Entry 2GTT (X-ray diffraction, 3.49 A resolution); this record covers chains D and W of the 24 polymer chains in the assembly.

# Chain D
Molecule: Nucleoprotein
Source organism: Lyssavirus rabies
UniProt: A8VR20 (A8VR20_9RHAB); residues 1-450 here = UniProt positions 1-450
Amino-acid sequence (450 residues; numbered 1 to 450; the number before each row is that of its first residue):
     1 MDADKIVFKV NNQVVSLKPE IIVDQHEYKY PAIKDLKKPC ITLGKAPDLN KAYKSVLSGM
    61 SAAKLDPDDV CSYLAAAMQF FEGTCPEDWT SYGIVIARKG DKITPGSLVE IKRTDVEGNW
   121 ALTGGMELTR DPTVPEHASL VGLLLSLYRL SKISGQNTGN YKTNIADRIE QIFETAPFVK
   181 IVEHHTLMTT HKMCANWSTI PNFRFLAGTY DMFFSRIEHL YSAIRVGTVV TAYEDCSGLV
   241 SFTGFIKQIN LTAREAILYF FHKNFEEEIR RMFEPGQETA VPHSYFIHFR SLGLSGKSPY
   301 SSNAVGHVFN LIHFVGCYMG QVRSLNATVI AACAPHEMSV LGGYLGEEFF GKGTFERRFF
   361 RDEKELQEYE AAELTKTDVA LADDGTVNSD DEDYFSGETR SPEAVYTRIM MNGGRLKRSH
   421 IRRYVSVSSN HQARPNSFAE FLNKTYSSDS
Not modelled in the structure: 1-5, 373-397, 449-450

# Chain W
Molecule: 99-nt RNA strand
Sequence (99 nucleotides; numbered 1 to 99; the number before each row is that of its first residue):
     1 CCCCCCCACC CACAAAAACC ACAACACCCA CAAACCCAAA AAACCCCACA ACCCCCCCAC
    61 ACCCCACCAA CCCCACAAAC CCCACACACC CCACAAAAC

# Interface between chain D and chain W
Pairs across the interface - 39 pairs, chain D then chain W:
  Arg149(D) with A75(W), salt bridge to the phosphate; C76(W), salt bridge to the phosphate
  Gln156(D) with C73(W), base contact
  Asn157(D) with C73(W), hydrogen bond to the base
  Thr158(D) with C73(W), sugar contact
  Tyr161(D) with C73(W), sugar contact; A75(W), hydrogen bond to the phosphate
  Arg168(D) with A75(W), salt bridge to the phosphate; C76(W), salt bridge to the phosphate
  Ile172(D) with C76(W), base contact
  Arg204(D) with A69(W), sugar contact
  Ser222(D) with C76(W), base contact
  Ala223(D) with C76(W), base contact
  Arg225(D) with C76(W), sugar contact
  Val226(D) with C76(W), hydrogen bond to the sugar
  Val229(D) with A75(W), base contact; C76(W), sugar contact
  Val230(D) with A75(W), base contact
  Asp235(D) with A69(W), hydrogen bond to the sugar; A70(W), phosphate contact; C71(W), phosphate contact
  Cys236(D) with C71(W), phosphate contact
  Ser237(D) with C71(W), hydrogen bond to the phosphate
  Arg290(D) with A69(W), hydrogen bond to the phosphate; A70(W), salt bridge to the phosphate
  Lys297(D) with A69(W), phosphate contact; A70(W), salt bridge to the phosphate
  Ser298(D) with A70(W), hydrogen bond to the phosphate
  Ser301(D) with C71(W), phosphate contact
  Ser302(D) with C71(W), hydrogen bond to the phosphate
  Asn303(D) with C71(W), base contact
  Arg323(D) with C72(W), salt bridge to the phosphate
  Asn326(D) with C72(W), sugar contact
  Ala327(D) with C72(W), phosphate contact
  Thr328(D) with C71(W), sugar contact; C72(W), hydrogen bond to the phosphate
  Arg434(D) with C72(W), hydrogen bond to the sugar; C73(W), base contact; C74(W), salt bridge to the phosphate
Other interface residues (no listed pair), chain D (34 interface residues in all): Lys152, Ile165, Ala232, Phe309, Ile330, Pro435

# Overview
34 residues of chain D face 8 of chain W across their interface, with 10 hydrogen bonds and 8 salt bridges.
Polar contacts include Asn157(D)-C73(W), Val226(D)-C76(W) and Asp235(D)-A69(W).
Chain D is Nucleoprotein (Lyssavirus rabies) and chain W is a 99-nt RNA strand; the structure, Crystal
structure of the rabies virus nucleoprotein-RNA complex, was determined by X-ray diffraction.
